6ZIY - chains J and K of the 15 polymer chains in the assembly; structure by electron microscopy, 4.25 A resolution (low resolution: residue-level contacts below are approximate; hydrogen-bond / salt-bridge calls are withheld).

[Chain J]
Protein: NADH-quinone oxidoreductase subunit 10
Organism: Thermus thermophilus
Notes: EC 7.1.1.-
UniProtKB: Q56225 (NQO10_THET8); residue numbers follow UniProt; this construct covers 1-176
Sequence (176 residues; each row starts with the number of its first residue):
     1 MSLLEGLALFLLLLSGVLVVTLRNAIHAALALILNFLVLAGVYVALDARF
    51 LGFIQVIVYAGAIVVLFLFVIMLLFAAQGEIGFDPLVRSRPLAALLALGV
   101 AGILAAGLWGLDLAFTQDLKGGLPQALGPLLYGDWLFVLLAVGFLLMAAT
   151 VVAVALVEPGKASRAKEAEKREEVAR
Unresolved in the structure: 161-176

[Chain K]
Protein: NADH-quinone oxidoreductase subunit 11
Organism: Thermus thermophilus
Notes: EC 7.1.1.-
UniProtKB: Q56226 (NQO11_THET8); residue numbers follow UniProt; this construct covers 1-95
Sequence (95 residues; numbered 1 to 95; the number before each row is that of its first residue):
     1 MSYLLTSALLFALGVYGVLTRRTAILVFLSIELMLNAANLSLVGFARAYG
    51 LDGQVAALMVIAVAAAEVAVGLGLIVAIFRHRESTAVDDLSELRG

[Chain J / chain K interface]
Contacting residue pairs (116; chain J residue first):
  Glu5(J) with Tyr3(K)
  Leu9(J) with Ser2(K); Tyr3(K); Thr6(K)
  Leu12(J) with Thr6(K)
  Leu13(J) with Thr6(K); Leu9(K); Leu13(K)
  Val19(J) with Arg21(K); Leu33(K)
  Val20(J) with Gly17(K); Arg21(K); Ser30(K)
  Thr21(J) with Arg21(K)
  Leu22(J) with Arg21(K)
  Ala29(J) with Leu29(K)
  Leu32(J) with Leu29(K); Leu33(K)
  Asn35(J) with Leu33(K)
  Phe36(J) with Asn36(K)
  Leu39(J) with Asn36(K); Leu40(K)
  Tyr43(J) with Asn39(K); Leu40(K); Val43(K)
  Leu46(J) with Tyr3(K); Leu40(K); Arg47(K)
  Ala48(J) with Val43(K); Gln54(K)
  Leu51(J) with Val43(K); Gln54(K); Ala57(K); Leu58(K); Ile61(K)
  Gln55(J) with Asn36(K)
  Val58(J) with Ile61(K)
  Tyr59(J) with Glu32(K); Leu35(K); Asn36(K); Ala64(K)
  Ile63(J) with Ala65(K); Val68(K)
  Leu66(J) with Ala69(K); Leu72(K)
  Phe67(J) with Phe28(K); Leu29(K); Glu32(K); Val68(K); Leu72(K)
  Val70(J) with Val76(K)
  Ile71(J) with Ile25(K)
  Leu73(J) with Val76(K)
  Leu74(J) with Phe79(K); Glu83(K)
  Phe75(J) with Glu83(K)
  Gly79(J) with Arg21(K); Thr23(K); Leu26(K)
  Glu80(J) with Arg21(K); Arg22(K); Thr23(K)
  Ile81(J) with Arg22(K); Thr23(K); Thr85(K); Ala86(K)
  Gly82(J) with Arg22(K)
  Asp84(J) with Arg22(K)
  Leu86(J) with Asp88(K)
  Val87(J) with Arg22(K)
  Arg90(J) with Thr20(K); Arg22(K)
  Ala93(J) with Leu19(K); Thr20(K)
  Ala94(J) with Tyr16(K)
  Ala97(J) with Ala12(K); Tyr16(K)
  Val100(J) with Val15(K)
  Ala101(J) with Ala12(K)
  Leu104(J) with Phe11(K)
  Leu108(J) with Met1(K); Leu4(K); Ala8(K)
  Leu111(J) with Met1(K); Phe45(K)
  Leu113(J) with Phe45(K); Tyr49(K)
  Ala114(J) with Ala48(K)
  Phe115(J) with Arg47(K)
  Gln117(J) with Arg47(K); Ala48(K); Gly50(K)
  Leu119(J) with Ala46(K); Arg47(K); Leu51(K)
  Gly122(J) with Gln54(K)
  Leu127(J) with Gln54(K); Val55(K)
  Leu130(J) with Leu51(K); Asp52(K)
  Leu131(J) with Val55(K); Met59(K)
  Trp135(J) with Asp52(K); Val55(K); Ala56(K)
  Leu139(J) with Met59(K)
  Val142(J) with Met59(K); Ala62(K)
  Ala149(J) with Val70(K)
  Val152(J) with Val70(K)
  Leu156(J) with Val70(K); Gly73(K); Leu74(K); Ala77(K)
  Val157(J) with Gly73(K); Arg80(K)
Also at the interface, not in a pair above, chain J (72 interface residues in all): Gly16, Val17, Ala25, Val42, Phe50, Ile54, Gln78, Phe83, Leu96, Gly110, Val138, Leu145
Also at the interface, not in a pair above, chain K (65 interface residues in all): Leu10, Val63, Ala66

[Overview]
72 residues of chain J face 65 of chain K across their interface.
Chain J is NADH-quinone oxidoreductase subunit 10 and chain K is NADH-quinone oxidoreductase subunit 11, both
from Thermus thermophilus; the structure, Respiratory complex I from Thermus thermophilus, NADH dataset, major
state, was determined by electron microscopy, deposited together with 6I0D, 6I1P, 6Q8O, 6Q8W, 6Q8X, 6Y11 and 3
further entries.
